Entry 6H5I (electron microscopy, 3.90 A resolution); this record covers chains Aa and Ak of the 26 polymer chains in the assembly.

Chain Aa (and Ak):
Molecule: Ferritin heavy chain
Source organism: Homo sapiens
Notes: EC 1.16.3.1; chain Ak of this document is another copy of the same molecule, construct and numbering; everything in this record applies to it too
UniProt: P02794 (FRIH_HUMAN); residues 5-176 here correspond to UniProt positions 6-177 (UniProt number = residue number + 1)
Chain sequence (172 residues; numbered 5 to 176; the number before each row is that of its first residue):
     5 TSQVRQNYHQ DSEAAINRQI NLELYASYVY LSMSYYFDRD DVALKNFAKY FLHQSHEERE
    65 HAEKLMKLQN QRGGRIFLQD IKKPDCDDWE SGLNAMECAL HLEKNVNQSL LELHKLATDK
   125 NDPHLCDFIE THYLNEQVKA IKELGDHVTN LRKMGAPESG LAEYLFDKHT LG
UniProt features mapped onto this chain:
  - binding site (Fe cation): Glu-27, Glu-62, His-65, Glu-107, Gln-141
  - site: Arg-22 (Essential for association with cargo receptor NCOA4)
Reported in the primary citation:
  - mutagenesis - Q14A/D15A/R22A, F81A/Q83A: decreased binding to Transferrin receptor protein 1
  - mutagenesis - Q14A/D15A/R22A/F81A/Q83A: abolished binding to Transferrin receptor protein 1

Interface between chain Aa and chain Ak:
Residue-residue contacts - 20 pairs, chain Aa then chain Ak:
  Gln-7(Aa) with Lys-108(Ak); Gly-149(Ak), hydrogen bond (side chain-backbone); Val-152(Ak); Thr-153(Ak), hydrogen bond
  Val-8(Aa) with Ile-145(Ak)
  Gln-10(Aa) with Lys-108(Ak), hydrogen bond (side chain-backbone); Asn-111(Ak); Gln-112(Ak)
  Asn-11(Aa) with Leu-115(Ak)
  Asn-74(Aa) with Lys-146(Ak)
  Gln-75(Aa) with Asn-139(Ak); Val-142(Ak); Lys-143(Ak)
  Arg-76(Aa) with Val-142(Ak)
  Pro-127(Aa) with Leu-115(Ak), hydrophobic; His-118(Ak); Glu-134(Ak)
  His-128(Aa) with Asn-139(Ak); Val-142(Ak)
  Asp-131(Aa) with Glu-134(Ak)
Also at the interface, not in a pair above, chain Ak (17 interface residues in all): Leu-104, Thr-135, Leu-138

In short:
10 residues of chain Aa and 17 residues of chain Ak are in contact; the contacts include 3 hydrogen bonds.
Polar pairs include Gln-7(Aa)/Gly-149(Ak), Gln-7(Aa)/Thr-153(Ak) and Gln-10(Aa)/Lys-108(Ak). From the paper:
Q14A/D15A/R22A and F81A/Q83A of chain Aa reduce binding to Transferrin receptor protein 1;
Q14A/D15A/R22A/F81A/Q83A of chain Aa abolish binding to Transferrin receptor protein 1.
Chain Aa and chain Ak are both Ferritin heavy chain (Homo sapiens); the structure, Single Particle Cryo-EM map
of human Transferrin receptor 1 - H-Ferritin complex, was determined by electron microscopy, deposited
together with 6GSR.
